PDB entry 6QAB | X-ray diffraction, 2.49 A resolution | chain A

Chain A:
Name: Cholinesterase
Source organism: Homo sapiens
Notes: EC 3.1.1.8
UniProt: P06276 (CHLE_HUMAN); residues -27 to 529 here correspond to UniProt positions 1-557 (UniProt number = residue number + 28)
Amino-acid sequence (557 residues; numbered -27 to 529; the number before each row is that of its first residue; numbers below 1 keep their minus sign (Met-27 is residue -27)):
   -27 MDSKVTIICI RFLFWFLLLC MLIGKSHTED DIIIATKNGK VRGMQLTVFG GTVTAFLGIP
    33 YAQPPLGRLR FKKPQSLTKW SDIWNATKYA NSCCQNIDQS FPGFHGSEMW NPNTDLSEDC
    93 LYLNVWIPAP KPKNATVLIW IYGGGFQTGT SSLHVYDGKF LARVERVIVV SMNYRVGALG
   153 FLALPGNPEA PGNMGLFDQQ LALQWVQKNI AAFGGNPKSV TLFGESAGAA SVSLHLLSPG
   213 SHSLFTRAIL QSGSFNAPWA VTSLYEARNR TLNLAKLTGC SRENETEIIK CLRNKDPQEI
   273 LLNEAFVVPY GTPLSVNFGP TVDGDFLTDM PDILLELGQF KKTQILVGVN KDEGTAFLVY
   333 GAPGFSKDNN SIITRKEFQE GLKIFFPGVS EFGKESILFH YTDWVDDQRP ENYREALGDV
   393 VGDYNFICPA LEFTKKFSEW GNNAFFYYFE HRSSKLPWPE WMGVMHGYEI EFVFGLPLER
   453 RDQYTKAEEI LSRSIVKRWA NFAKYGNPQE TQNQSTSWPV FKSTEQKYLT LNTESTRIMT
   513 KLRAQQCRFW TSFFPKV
Not modelled in the structure: -27 to 3
Construct notes: conflict Asp-26 (His2 in P06276); engineered mutation Gln17 (Asn45 in P06276), Gln455 (Asn483 in P06276), Gln481 (Asn509 in P06276), Gln486 (Asn514 in P06276)
Curated features (UniProtKB/Swiss-Prot):
  - active site: Ser198 (Acyl-ester intermediate), Glu325 (Charge relay system), His438 (Charge relay system)
  - binding site (tacrine): Trp82, His438
  - binding site (substrate): Gly116, Gly117
  - modified residue: Ser198 (Phosphoserine)
  - glycosylation (N-linked (GlcNAc...) asparagine): Asn57 (complex), Asn106 (complex), Asn241 (complex), Asn256 (complex), Asn341 (complex), Asn485
Cystine bridges: Cys65-Cys92, Cys252-Cys263, Cys400-Cys519
Glycans and other covalent adducts: N-acetylglucosamine (NAG) linked to Asn57, Asn106, Asn256, Asn485; glycan linked to Asn241, Asn341
Residues lining bound ligands: HUQ (butyl-[(2S)-1-(2-cycloheptylethylamino)-3-(1H-indol-3-yl)-1-oxidanylidene-propan-2-yl]-dimethyl-azanium): Gly78, Trp82, Gly116, Gly117, Gln119, Ser198, Trp231, Thr284, Pro285, Leu286, Ser287, Val288, Ala328, Phe329, Tyr332, Phe398, Trp430, Met437, His438, Tyr440

In short:
Chain A binds compound HUQ. Covalently linked N-acetylglucosamine: at Asn57, Asn106, Asn256 and Asn485.
Curated annotation (UniProt) lists 3 active-site residues, tacrine-binding residues Trp82 and His438 and
substrate-binding residues Gly116 and Gly117.
Chain A is Cholinesterase (Homo sapiens); the structure, Human Butyrylcholinesterase in complex with
(S)-N-(1-((2-cycloheptylethyl)amino)-3-(1H-indol-3-yl)-1-oxopropan-2-yl)-N,N-dimethylbutan-1-aminium, was
determined by X-ray diffraction, deposited together with 6QAC, 6QAD and 6QAE.
